5G45 - chains A and C; structure by X-ray diffraction, 2.07 A resolution.

# Chain A
Molecule: Nuclear receptor ror-gamma
Source organism: Homo sapiens
Notes: fragment: ligand binding domain, residues 265-507
UniProtKB: P51449 (RORG_HUMAN); numbering as in UniProt (aligned over 265-507)
Amino-acid sequence (266 residues; numbered 244 to 509; the number before each row is that of its first residue):
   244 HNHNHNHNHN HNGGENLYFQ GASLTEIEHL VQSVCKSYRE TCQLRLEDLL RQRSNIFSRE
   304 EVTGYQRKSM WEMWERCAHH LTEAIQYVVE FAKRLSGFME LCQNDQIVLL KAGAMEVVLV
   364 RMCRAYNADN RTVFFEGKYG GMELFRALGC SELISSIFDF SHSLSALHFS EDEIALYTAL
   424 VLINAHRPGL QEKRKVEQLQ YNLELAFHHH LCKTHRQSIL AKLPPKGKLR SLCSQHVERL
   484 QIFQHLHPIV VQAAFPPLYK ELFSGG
Disordered / not traced: 244-264, 509
Differences from the reference sequence: expression tag (244-264, 508-509)
Curated features (UniProtKB/Swiss-Prot):
  - motif: Leu-501 to Phe-506 (AF-2)
  - mutagenesis: Ala-327 (A327F: Completely abolishes transcriptional activity), Phe-378 (F378Q: Completely abolishes transcriptional activity), Ile-397 (I397N: Nearly abolishes transcriptional activity)
Bound ions: Na+: Cys-366, Tyr-369, Ser-408
Ligand contacts: 8-amino-3-quinolinol (A7W): Met-365, Cys-366, Ala-368, Tyr-369, Val-376, Phe-377, Phe-378, Phe-388, Ile-400, Phe-401, Ser-404

# Chain C
Molecule: RORG
Source organism: Homo sapiens
Amino-acid sequence (10 residues; row label = number of the first residue in the row):
   688 KILHRLLQDS

# How chain A and chain C interact
Pairs across the interface - 21 pairs, chain A then chain C:
  Val-332(A) with Leu-690(C), hydrophobic; Leu-693(C), hydrophobic
  Lys-336(A) with Leu-693(C), hydrogen bond (side chain-backbone); Leu-694(C), hydrogen bond (side chain-backbone); Asp-696(C), hydrogen bond (side chain-backbone)
  Phe-341(A) with Leu-694(C), hydrophobic
  Met-342(A) with Leu-694(C)
  Gln-346(A) with His-691(C); Gln-695(C), hydrogen bond
  Gln-349(A) with Leu-694(C)
  Ile-350(A) with His-691(C); Leu-694(C), hydrophobic
  Leu-353(A) with Leu-694(C), hydrophobic
  Lys-354(A) with Leu-690(C)
  Pro-500(A) with Ile-689(C), hydrophobic
  Leu-501(A) with Ile-689(C), hydrophobic; Leu-690(C), hydrophobic; Leu-693(C), hydrophobic
  Glu-504(A) with Lys-688(C), hydrogen bond (side chain-backbone); Ile-689(C), hydrogen bond (side chain-backbone); Leu-690(C), hydrogen bond (side chain-backbone)
Other interface residues (no listed pair), chain A (13 interface residues in all): Leu-505

# In short
13 residues of chain A face 8 of chain C across their interface; the contacts include 7 hydrogen bonds. Polar
contacts include Lys-336(A)/Leu-693(C), Lys-336(A)/Leu-694(C) and Lys-336(A)/Asp-696(C). Bound to chain A:
8-amino-3-quinolinol. UniProt lists 3 mutagenesis sites on chain A.
Chain A is Nuclear receptor ror-gamma and chain C is RORG, both from Homo sapiens; the structure, Ligand
complex of RORg LBD, was determined by X-ray diffraction together with 5G42, 5G43, 5G44 and 5G46 from the same
study.
